Entry 1ZNG (X-ray diffraction, 1.60 A resolution); this record covers chain A.

== Chain A ==
Protein: Major Urinary Protein
Source organism: Mus musculus
UniProtKB: P11589 (MUP2_MOUSE); residues 1-162 here correspond to UniProt positions 19-180 (UniProt number = residue number + 18)
Amino-acid sequence (174 residues; each row starts with the number of its first residue; numbers below 1 keep their minus sign (Met-11 is residue -11)):
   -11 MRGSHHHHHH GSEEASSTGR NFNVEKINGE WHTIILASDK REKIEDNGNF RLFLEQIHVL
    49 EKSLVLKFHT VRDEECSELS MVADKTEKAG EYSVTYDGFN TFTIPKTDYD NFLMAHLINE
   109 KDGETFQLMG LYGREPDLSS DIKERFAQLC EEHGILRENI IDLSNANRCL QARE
Disordered / not traced: -11 to 0, 158-162
Construct notes: cloning artifact (-11 to -8, -1 to 0); expression tag (-7 to -2)
Disulfides: Cys64-Cys157
Metal / ion sites: Cd2+ site 1: Glu13, Asp110; Cd2+ site 2: Glu18, Glu139
Ligand contacts: heptan-1-ol (HE4): Leu24, Ile45, Leu52, Leu54, Phe90, Leu101, Ala103, Leu105, Leu116, Met117, Gly118, Tyr120

== Summary ==
Bound to chain A: heptan-1-ol. Glu13 and Asp110 coordinate Cd2+ site 1. Glu18 and Glu139 form the Cd2+ site 2.
Chain A is Major Urinary Protein (Mus musculus); the structure, Strong Solute-Solute Dispersive Interactions
in a Protein-Ligand Complex, was determined by X-ray diffraction together with 1ZND, 1ZNE, 1ZNH, 1ZNK and 1ZNL
from the same study.
